Entry 4WY4 (X-ray diffraction, 1.40 A resolution); this record covers chains B and D of the 4 polymer chains in the assembly.

== Chain B ==
Protein: Syntaxin-17
Organism: Homo sapiens
Reference sequence: P56962 (STX17_HUMAN); numbering as in UniProt (aligned over 170-227)
Sequence (58 residues; numbered 170 to 227; the number before each row is that of its first residue):
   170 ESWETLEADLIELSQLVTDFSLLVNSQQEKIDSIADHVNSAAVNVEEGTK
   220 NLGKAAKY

== Chain D ==
Protein: Synaptosomal-associated protein 29
Organism: Homo sapiens
Reference sequence: O95721 (SNP29_HUMAN); numbering as in UniProt (aligned over 194-258)
Sequence (65 residues; numbered 194 to 258; the number before each row is that of its first residue):
   194 HLRAYHQKIDSNLDELSMGLGRLKDIALGMQTEIEEQDDILDRLTTKVDK
   244 LDVNIKSTERKVRQL
Curated features (UniProtKB/Swiss-Prot):
  - modified residue (Phosphoserine): S204, S210

== Chain B / chain D interface ==
Contacting residue pairs (5; chain B residue first):
  W172(B) - L206(D)  hydrophobic
  F189(B) - M223(D)  hydrophobic
  F189(B) - I227(D)  hydrophobic
  V214(B) - I248(D)  hydrophobic
  L221(B) - V255(D)  hydrophobic
Other interface residues (no listed pair), chain B (7 interface residues in all): L175, L179, L182
Other interface residues (no listed pair), chain D (8 interface residues in all): L209, L213, L216

== Overview ==
7 residues of chain B face 8 of chain D across their interface.
Here chain B is Syntaxin-17 and chain D is Synaptosomal-associated protein 29, both from Homo sapiens. Entry
4WY4 (Crystal structure of autophagic SNARE complex) was determined by X-ray diffraction.
